Entry 8BVS (electron microscopy, 3.61 A resolution); this record covers chains A and B.

[Chain A]
Molecule: Solute carrier family 22 member 6
Source organism: Rattus norvegicus
UniProtKB: O35956 (S22A6_RAT); numbering as in UniProt (aligned over 1-542)
Amino-acid sequence (547 residues; each row starts with the number of its first residue):
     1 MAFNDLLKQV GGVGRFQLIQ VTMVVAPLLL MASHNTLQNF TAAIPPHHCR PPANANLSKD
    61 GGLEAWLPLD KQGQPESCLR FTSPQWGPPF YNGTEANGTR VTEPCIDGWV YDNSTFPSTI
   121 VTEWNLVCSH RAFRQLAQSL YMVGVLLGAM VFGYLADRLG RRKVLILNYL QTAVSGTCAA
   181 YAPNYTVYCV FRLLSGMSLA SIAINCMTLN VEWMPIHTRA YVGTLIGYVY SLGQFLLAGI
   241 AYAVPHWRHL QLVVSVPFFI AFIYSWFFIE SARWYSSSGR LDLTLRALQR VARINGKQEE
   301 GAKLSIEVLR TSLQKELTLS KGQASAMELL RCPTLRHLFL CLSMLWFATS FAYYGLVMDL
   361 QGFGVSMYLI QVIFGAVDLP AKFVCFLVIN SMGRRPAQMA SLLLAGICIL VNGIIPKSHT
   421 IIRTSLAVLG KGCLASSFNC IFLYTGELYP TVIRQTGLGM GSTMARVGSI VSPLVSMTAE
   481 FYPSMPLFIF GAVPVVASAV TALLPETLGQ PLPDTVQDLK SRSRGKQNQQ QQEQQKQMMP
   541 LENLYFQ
Not modelled in the structure: 84-101, 319-324, 527-547
Disulfide bonds: Cys49-Cys105, Cys78-Cys128
Construct notes: conflict Glu542 (Gln in O35956); expression tag (543-547)
Small-molecule neighbours: tenofovir (TFO; [2-(6-amino-9H-purin-9-yl)-1-methylethoxy]methylphosphonic acid): Leu28, Met31, Ala203, Ile226, Tyr230, Trp346, Ser350, Tyr353, Tyr354, Phe438, Phe442
UniProt features mapped onto this chain:
  - glycosylation (N-linked (GlcNAc...) asparagine): Asn39, Asn56, Asn92, Asn113
From the paper describing this entry:
  - binding site for tenofovir: Tyr230, Ser350, Tyr354, Phe438
  - mutagenesis - G227A: unchanged binding to tenofovir
  - mutagenesis - Y230F (450 +/- 26 uM), S350A (241 +/- 11 uM): decreased binding to tenofovir
  - mutagenesis - S350A: unchanged binding to alpha-KG
  - allosteric site: Ser462, Thr463
  - mutagenesis - Y354A: abolished expression

[Chain B]
Molecule: Synthetic nanobody (Sybody)
Source organism: synthetic construct
Notes: antibody fragment or engineered binder
Amino-acid sequence (146 residues; each row starts with the number of its first residue; numbers below 1 keep their minus sign (Met-5 is residue -5)):
    -5 MAGSSSQVQL VESGGGLVQA GGSLRLSCAA SGFPVKTEWM EWYRQAPGKE REWVAAIWSY
    55 GSGTRYADSV KGRFTISRDN AKNTVYLQMN SLKPEDTAVY YCLVRVGSWY HGQGTQVTVS
   115 AGRAGEQKLI SEEDLNSAVD HHHHHH
Not modelled in the structure: -5 to 0, 116-140
Disulfide bonds: Cys22-Cys96

[Interface between chain A and chain B]
Pairs across the interface (17):
  Asp60(A) - Glu44(B)
  Gly61(A) - Glu44(B)
  Ala65(A) - Glu44(B)
  Ala65(A) - Arg45(B)
  Pro68(A) - Val100(B)  hydrophobic
  Leu69(A) - Val100(B)
  Asp70(A) - Arg59(B)  hydrogen bond (backbone-side chain)
  Lys71(A) - Trp52(B)
  Lys71(A) - Thr58(B)
  Lys71(A) - Arg59(B)  hydrogen bond (backbone-side chain)
  Gln72(A) - Arg59(B)
  Gly73(A) - Arg59(B)
  Glu76(A) - Val100(B)
  Phe81(A) - Tyr37(B)
  Thr102(A) - Gly101(B)  hydrogen bond (side chain-backbone)
  Thr102(A) - Ser102(B)
  Thr102(A) - Trp103(B)
Other interface residues (no listed pair), chain A (14 interface residues in all): Leu79, Ser83
Other interface residues (no listed pair), chain B (15 interface residues in all): Trp33, Glu35, Trp47, Gly57, Leu97

[In short]
14 residues of chain A and 15 residues of chain B are in contact; the contacts include 3 hydrogen bonds. Among
the polar pairs are Asp70(A)-Arg59(B), Lys71(A)-Arg59(B) and Thr102(A)-Gly101(B). From the paper: a binding
site for tenofovir at Tyr230(A), Ser350(A) and Tyr354(A) among others; Y230F and S350A of chain A reduce
binding to tenofovir; 4 substitutions were tested in all.
Chain A is Solute carrier family 22 member 6 (Rattus norvegicus) and chain B is Synthetic nanobody (Sybody)
(synthetic construct); the structure, Cryo-EM structure of rat SLC22A6 bound to tenofovir, was determined by
electron microscopy together with 8BVR, 8BVT, 8BW7 and 8OMU from the same study.
